4UUL - chains A and B; structure by X-ray diffraction, 1.28 A resolution.

# Chain A (and B)
Molecule: L-lactate dehydrogenase
Source organism: Trichomonas vaginalis
Notes: EC 1.1.1.27; chain B of this document is another copy of the same molecule, construct and numbering; everything in this record applies to it too
UniProtKB: O96445 (O96445_TRIVA); numbering as in UniProt (aligned over 1-333)
Sequence (341 residues; row label = number of the first residue in the row):
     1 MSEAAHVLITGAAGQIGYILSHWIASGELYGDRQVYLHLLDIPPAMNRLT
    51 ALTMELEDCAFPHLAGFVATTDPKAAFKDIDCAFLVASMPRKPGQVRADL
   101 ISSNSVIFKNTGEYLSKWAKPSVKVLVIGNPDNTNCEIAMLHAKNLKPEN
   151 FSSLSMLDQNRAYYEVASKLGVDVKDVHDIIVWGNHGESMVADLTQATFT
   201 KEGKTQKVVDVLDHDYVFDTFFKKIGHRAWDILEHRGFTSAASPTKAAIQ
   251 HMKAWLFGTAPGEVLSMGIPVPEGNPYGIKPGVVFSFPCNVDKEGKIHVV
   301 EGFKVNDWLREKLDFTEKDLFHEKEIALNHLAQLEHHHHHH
Unresolved in the structure: 1, 336-341 (chain B: 1, 339-341)
Differences from the reference sequence: expression tag (334-341); engineered mutation Arg-91 (Leu in O96445)

# How chain A and chain B interact
Residue-residue contacts (71):
  Tyr-18(A) with Ile-19(B), hydrophobic; Arg-236(B); Ala-241(B), hydrogen bond (side chain-backbone); Ala-242(B), hydrogen bond (side chain-backbone)
  Ile-19(A) with Tyr-18(B), hydrophobic
  His-22(A) with Trp-23(B); Ala-242(B)
  Trp-23(A) with His-22(B); Trp-23(B); Ser-26(B)
  Ser-26(A) with Trp-23(B)
  Asn-47(A) with His-235(B)
  Arg-48(A) with His-235(B)
  Thr-50(A) with His-235(B)
  Ala-51(A) with His-235(B); Arg-236(B)
  Met-54(A) with Arg-228(B), hydrogen bond (backbone-side chain); Asp-231(B); Ile-232(B), hydrophobic
  Glu-55(A) with Ile-232(B); Arg-236(B), salt bridge; Ser-240(B); Ala-241(B), hydrogen bond (side chain-backbone); Ala-242(B), hydrogen bond (side chain-backbone); Ser-243(B), hydrogen bond (side chain-backbone); Pro-244(B)
  Glu-57(A) with Tyr-164(B); Arg-228(B), salt bridge
  Asp-58(A) with Leu-157(B); Asn-160(B); Arg-161(B), salt bridge; Arg-228(B), salt bridge; Ile-232(B)
  Cys-59(A) with Asn-160(B); Ser-243(B); Lys-246(B), hydrogen bond (backbone-side chain)
  Ala-60(A) with Asn-160(B); Val-174(B)
  Phe-61(A) with Lys-246(B)
  Leu-157(A) with Asp-58(B)
  Asn-160(A) with Asp-58(B); Cys-59(B); Ala-60(B)
  Arg-161(A) with Asp-58(B), salt bridge
  Tyr-164(A) with Glu-57(B), hydrogen bond; Phe-67(B)
  Arg-228(A) with Met-54(B), hydrogen bond (side chain-backbone); Glu-57(B), salt bridge; Asp-58(B), salt bridge
  Asp-231(A) with Met-54(B)
  Ile-232(A) with Met-54(B), hydrophobic; Glu-55(B); Asp-58(B)
  His-235(A) with Asn-47(B); Arg-48(B); Thr-50(B); Ala-51(B)
  Arg-236(A) with Tyr-18(B); Ala-51(B); Glu-55(B), salt bridge
  Ser-240(A) with Glu-55(B)
  Ala-241(A) with Tyr-18(B), hydrogen bond (backbone-side chain); Glu-55(B), hydrogen bond (backbone-side chain)
  Ala-242(A) with Tyr-18(B), hydrogen bond (backbone-side chain); His-22(B); Glu-55(B), hydrogen bond (backbone-side chain)
  Ser-243(A) with Glu-55(B), hydrogen bond; Cys-59(B)
  Pro-244(A) with Glu-55(B)
  Lys-246(A) with Cys-59(B), hydrogen bond (side chain-backbone); Phe-61(B)
Interface residues without a listed pair, chain A (36 interface residues in all): Gln-34, Pro-62, Phe-67, Tyr-163, Val-174
Interface residues without a listed pair, chain B (35 interface residues in all): Tyr-163, Asp-173

# Summary
36 residues of chain A face 35 of chain B across their interface, with 15 hydrogen bonds and 8 salt bridges.
Among the polar pairs are Glu-55(A)/Arg-236(B), Glu-57(A)/Arg-228(B) and Asp-58(A)/Arg-161(B).
Both chains are L-lactate dehydrogenase (Trichomonas vaginalis). Entry 4UUL (Apo trichomonas vaginalis lactate
dehydrogenase L91R) was determined by X-ray diffraction, deposited together with 5A1T, 4UUM, 4UUN, 4UUO and
4UUP.
